Entry 3VEA (X-ray diffraction, 2.55 A resolution); this record covers chains M and A of the 4 polymer chains in the assembly.

[Chain M]
Molecule: 23-nt DNA strand
Sequence (23 nucleotides; numbered 1 to 23; the number before each row is that of its first residue):
     1 AGTTCGTGAC AATGTCACGA ACT

[Chain A]
Protein: Macrodomain Ter protein
Organism: Yersinia pestis
Reference sequence: Q8ZG78 (MATP_YERPE); residues 14-164 here correspond to UniProt positions 1-151 (UniProt number = residue number - 13)
Amino-acid sequence (151 residues; row label = number of the first residue in the row):
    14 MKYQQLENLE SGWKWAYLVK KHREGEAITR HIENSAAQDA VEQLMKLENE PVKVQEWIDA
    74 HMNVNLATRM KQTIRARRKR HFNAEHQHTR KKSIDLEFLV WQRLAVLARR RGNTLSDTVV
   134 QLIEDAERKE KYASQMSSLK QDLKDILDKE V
Not modelled in the structure: 163-164

[Chain M / chain A interface]
Contacting residue pairs (16):
  DT4(M) with Lys-84(A), salt bridge to the phosphate
  DC5(M) with Met-14(A), phosphate contact; Gln-18(A), phosphate contact; Arg-88(A), base contact
  DG6(M) with Met-14(A), phosphate contact; Lys-15(A), hydrogen bond to the phosphate; Tyr-16(A), hydrogen bond to the phosphate; Arg-88(A), hydrogen bond to the base; Arg-91(A), salt bridge to the phosphate
  DT7(M) with Lys-15(A), phosphate contact; Tyr-16(A), hydrogen bond to the phosphate; Lys-92(A), salt bridge to the phosphate
  DG8(M) with Thr-127(A), phosphate contact
  DA9(M) with Thr-127(A), phosphate contact; Leu-128(A), hydrogen bond to the phosphate
  DC10(M) with Trp-114(A), hydrogen bond to the phosphate
Interface residues without a listed pair, chain A (15 interface residues in all): Ala-89, Arg-93, Lys-104, Ala-118

[In short]
The interface between chain M and chain A involves 7 residues on one side and 15 on the other, with 6 hydrogen
bonds and 3 salt bridges. Polar pairs include DG6(M)/Arg-88(A), DG6(M)/Lys-15(A) and DG6(M)/Tyr-16(A).
Here chain M is a 23-nt DNA strand and chain A is Macrodomain Ter protein (Yersinia pestis). Entry 3VEA
(Crystal Structure of matP-matS23mer) was determined by X-ray diffraction (same publication as 3VEB and 4D8J).
